Entry 3C29 (X-ray diffraction, 2.20 A resolution); this record covers chains B and G of the 8 polymer chains in the assembly.

[Chain B (and G)]
Protein: Recombinase cre
From: Bacteriophage P1
Notes: chain G of this document is another copy of the same molecule, construct and numbering; everything in this record applies to it too
Reference sequence: P06956 (RECR_BPP1); residues 20-341 here = UniProt positions 20-341
Amino-acid sequence (322 residues; row label = number of the first residue in the row):
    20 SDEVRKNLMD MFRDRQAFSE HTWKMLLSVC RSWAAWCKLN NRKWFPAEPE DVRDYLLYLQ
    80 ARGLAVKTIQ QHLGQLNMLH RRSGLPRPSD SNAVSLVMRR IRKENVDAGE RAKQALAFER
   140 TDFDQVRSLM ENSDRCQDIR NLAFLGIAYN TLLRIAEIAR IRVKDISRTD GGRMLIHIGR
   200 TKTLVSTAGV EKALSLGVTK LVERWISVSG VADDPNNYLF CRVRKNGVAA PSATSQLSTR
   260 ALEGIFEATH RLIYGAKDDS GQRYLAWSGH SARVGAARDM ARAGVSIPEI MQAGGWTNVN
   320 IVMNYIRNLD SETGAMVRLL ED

[Chain B / chain G interface]
Residue-residue contacts (73; chain B residue first):
  Asp-29(B) / Leu-115(G)
  Arg-32(B) / Glu-69(G)  salt bridge
  Arg-32(B) / Arg-72(G)
  Arg-32(B) / Ala-112(G)
  Arg-32(B) / Arg-119(G)  hydrogen bond (backbone-side chain)
  Asp-33(B) / Arg-72(G)  salt bridge
  Asp-33(B) / Ala-112(G)
  Asp-33(B) / Leu-115(G)
  Asp-33(B) / Val-116(G)
  Asp-33(B) / Arg-119(G)  salt bridge
  Gln-35(B) / Lys-122(G)
  Gln-35(B) / Glu-123(G)  hydrogen bond
  Ala-36(B) / Leu-115(G)
  Ala-36(B) / Arg-118(G)  hydrogen bond (backbone-side chain)
  Ala-36(B) / Arg-119(G)
  Phe-37(B) / Leu-115(G)  hydrophobic
  Phe-37(B) / Arg-118(G)
  Phe-37(B) / Lys-122(G)  hydrogen bond (backbone-side chain)
  Ser-38(B) / Lys-122(G)
  Arg-101(B) / Arg-118(G)
  Arg-139(B) / Leu-338(G)  hydrogen bond (side chain-backbone)
  Arg-139(B) / Leu-339(G)  hydrogen bond (side chain-backbone)
  Arg-139(B) / Asp-341(G)  hydrogen bond (side chain-backbone)
  Tyr-168(B) / Met-335(G)  hydrophobic
  Tyr-168(B) / Leu-339(G)  hydrophobic
  Asn-169(B) / Met-335(G)
  Asn-169(B) / Leu-339(G)
  Leu-171(B) / Met-335(G)  hydrophobic
  Lys-183(B) / Ala-127(G)
  Lys-183(B) / Gly-128(G)
  Thr-188(B) / Asn-327(G)
  Thr-188(B) / Asp-329(G)  hydrogen bond
  Asp-189(B) / Arg-301(G)  salt bridge
  Asp-189(B) / Asn-327(G)
  Asp-189(B) / Leu-328(G)
  Asp-189(B) / Asp-329(G)
  Gly-190(B) / Asp-329(G)  hydrogen bond (backbone-side chain)
  Arg-192(B) / Asp-329(G)  salt bridge
  Arg-192(B) / Val-336(G)
  Arg-192(B) / Glu-340(G)  salt bridge
  Leu-194(B) / Asn-327(G)
  His-196(B) / Arg-130(G)  hydrogen bond
  Gly-198(B) / Val-125(G)
  Arg-199(B) / Val-125(G)
  Arg-199(B) / Asp-126(G)  salt bridge
  Val-204(B) / Arg-121(G)
  Val-204(B) / Lys-122(G)
  Val-204(B) / Val-125(G)  hydrophobic
  Ser-205(B) / Val-125(G)
  Thr-206(B) / Val-125(G)
  Thr-206(B) / Glu-129(G)
  Thr-206(B) / Arg-130(G)
  Thr-206(B) / Ala-131(G)  hydrogen bond (backbone-backbone)
  Ala-207(B) / Arg-326(G)  hydrogen bond (backbone-side chain)
  Gly-208(B) / Arg-326(G)  hydrogen bond (backbone-side chain)
  Val-209(B) / Arg-326(G)
  Glu-210(B) / Arg-130(G)  salt bridge
  Glu-210(B) / Arg-326(G)
  Ala-212(B) / Thr-332(G)
  Ala-212(B) / Val-336(G)
  Leu-213(B) / Val-336(G)
  Ser-214(B) / Val-336(G)
  Ser-214(B) / Leu-339(G)
  Ser-214(B) / Glu-340(G)
  Leu-215(B) / Glu-340(G)  hydrogen bond (backbone-side chain)
  Ala-295(B) / Met-335(G)  hydrophobic
  Met-299(B) / Ala-334(G)  hydrophobic
  Met-299(B) / Met-335(G)  hydrophobic
  Met-299(B) / Leu-338(G)  hydrophobic
  Val-304(B) / Ala-334(G)  hydrophobic
  Val-304(B) / Leu-338(G)  hydrophobic
  Glu-308(B) / Ala-334(G)
  Glu-308(B) / Arg-337(G)  salt bridge
Other interface residues (no listed pair), chain B (47 interface residues in all): Lys-25, Asn-26, Met-30, Glu-39, Phe-142, Arg-179, Val-217, Asp-298, Ala-302, Gln-311, Ala-312
Other interface residues (no listed pair), chain G (36 interface residues in all): Val-85, Asn-111, Arg-297, Asn-323, Gly-333

[In short]
47 residues of chain B and 36 residues of chain G are in contact; the contacts include 14 hydrogen bonds and 9
salt bridges. Polar pairs include Arg-32(B)/Glu-69(G), Asp-33(B)/Arg-72(G) and Asp-33(B)/Arg-119(G).
Chain B and chain G are both Recombinase cre (Bacteriophage P1); the structure, Cre-loxP Synaptic structure,
was determined by X-ray diffraction.
